PDB entry 8V32 | electron microscopy, 3.01 A resolution | chains Q and J of the 10 polymer chains in the assembly

Chain Q:
Molecule: TnsC
Source organism: Peltigera membranacea
UniProt: A0A235IFM2 (A0A235IFM2_9NOSO); residues 1-383 here = UniProt positions 1-383
Chain sequence (383 residues; numbered 1 to 383; the number before each row is that of its first residue):
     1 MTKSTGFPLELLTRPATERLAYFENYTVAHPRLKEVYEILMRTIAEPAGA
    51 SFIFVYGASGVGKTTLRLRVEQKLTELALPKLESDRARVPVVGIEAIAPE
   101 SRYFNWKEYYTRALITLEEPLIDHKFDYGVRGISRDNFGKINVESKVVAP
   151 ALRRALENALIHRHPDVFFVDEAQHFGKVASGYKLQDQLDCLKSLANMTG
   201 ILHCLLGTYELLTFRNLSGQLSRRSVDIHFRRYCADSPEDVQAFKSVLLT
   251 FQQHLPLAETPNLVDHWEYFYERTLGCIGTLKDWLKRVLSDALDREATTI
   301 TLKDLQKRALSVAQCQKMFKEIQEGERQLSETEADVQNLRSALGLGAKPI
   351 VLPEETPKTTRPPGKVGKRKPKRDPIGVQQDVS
Not modelled in the structure: 1-3, 130-146, 215-224, 333-383
Bound ions: Mg2+: T64 (together with ATP)
Ligand contacts: ATP (adenosine-5'-triphosphate): E24, Y26, T27, V28, H30, L33, A58, S59, G60, V61, G62, K63, T64, T65, D171, E172, T208, F251, I278, G279, T280, K282

Chain J:
Molecule: TnsD
Source organism: Peltigera membranacea
Chain sequence (462 residues; each row starts with the number of its first residue):
     1 MLASVLETYESWNLKKPLIPQRSRLYQPQPVGIGTPYIESLTGYITRIAE
    51 LHGVLPGVLMTREIAPLVNKIYFQNGANRGFREIFNRSQALNGMGEMAAD
   101 LVQVLQKLTLRDDLRFLTMLFWSNILTPRNLFRTRKAWCPICYQERHQNG
   151 LVVYEQLLWTINLITICPQHQKPLVELCPHCNHESPLLNWRSRPGYCSKC
   201 GEWLGANQCLKTFTDGEGSIKLQLEWQYWTANVVGELILASQCFESAPSK
   251 ENITKSLNIVIDKVAENNAAAFSRLIGVPKNSLWMWQSTKTLPELNTLLK
   301 ICYELEISLVEFLTPKNLITKSFTKISQKHLQLSRTPRVSPKSFDQYQVK
   351 DALLAILAGNEEPPPTMEEVGKRLGHHNRTISRHFPDLCSAISAKCRNYN
   401 KACRLKSIEKLCSEVREIVLSLNAQGVYPTEGRVCELMPNPGCFRYKQVR
   451 AAFNDARREFGL
Bound ions: Zn2+ site 1: C139, C142, C167, H170; Zn2+ site 2: C178, C181, C197, C200

How chain Q and chain J interact:
Residue-residue contacts (81):
  Y26(Q) - S11(J)
  T27(Q) - E10(J)
  T27(Q) - S11(J)
  T27(Q) - W12(J)  hydrogen bond (backbone-backbone)
  T27(Q) - L14(J)
  V28(Q) - E10(J)
  A29(Q) - Y9(J)
  A29(Q) - E10(J)  hydrogen bond (backbone-backbone)
  A29(Q) - W12(J)
  P31(Q) - Y9(J)
  L33(Q) - W12(J)
  K34(Q) - E10(J)  salt bridge
  R69(Q) - W12(J)  hydrogen bond (side chain-backbone)
  R69(Q) - L14(J)
  Q72(Q) - N13(J)
  Q72(Q) - L14(J)
  Q72(Q) - K15(J)
  Q72(Q) - P17(J)
  T75(Q) - K16(J)  hydrogen bond
  T75(Q) - P17(J)
  T75(Q) - I19(J)
  E76(Q) - P17(J)
  L79(Q) - L18(J)
  L82(Q) - P20(J)
  L82(Q) - R22(J)  hydrogen bond (backbone-side chain)
  D85(Q) - R22(J)  hydrogen bond (backbone-side chain)
  R86(Q) - Q21(J)  hydrogen bond (side chain-backbone)
  R86(Q) - R22(J)
  R86(Q) - Q27(J)  hydrogen bond (backbone-side chain)
  R86(Q) - L110(J)
  A87(Q) - R22(J)
  A87(Q) - S23(J)
  R88(Q) - R22(J)
  V89(Q) - R22(J)
  E118(Q) - R24(J)  hydrogen bond (backbone-side chain)
  E119(Q) - Y26(J)  hydrogen bond
  E119(Q) - H52(J)  salt bridge
  P120(Q) - R24(J)
  P120(Q) - L25(J)  hydrophobic
  P120(Q) - E63(J)
  L121(Q) - V54(J)  hydrophobic
  L121(Q) - V58(J)  hydrophobic
  L121(Q) - L59(J)  hydrophobic
  L121(Q) - R62(J)
  H124(Q) - V54(J)
  H124(Q) - V58(J)
  H124(Q) - R62(J)
  K125(Q) - H52(J)  hydrogen bond (side chain-backbone)
  K125(Q) - G53(J)
  K125(Q) - V54(J)
  F126(Q) - G53(J)  hydrogen bond (backbone-backbone)
  Y128(Q) - V54(J)
  Y128(Q) - L55(J)
  Y128(Q) - R193(J)
  R154(Q) - E50(J)  hydrogen bond (side chain-backbone)
  R154(Q) - G53(J)
  N158(Q) - E50(J)
  N158(Q) - L51(J)  hydrogen bond (side chain-backbone)
  A159(Q) - Y26(J)
  H162(Q) - Y26(J)
  H162(Q) - L51(J)
  R163(Q) - S23(J)  hydrogen bond (side chain-backbone)
  R163(Q) - R24(J)  hydrogen bond (side chain-backbone)
  R163(Q) - L25(J)
  R163(Q) - Y26(J)
  Q242(Q) - S4(J)
  Q242(Q) - V5(J)  hydrogen bond (side chain-backbone)
  Q242(Q) - L6(J)
  Q242(Q) - Y9(J)
  A243(Q) - Y9(J)
  K245(Q) - L6(J)
  S246(Q) - L6(J)
  S246(Q) - E7(J)  hydrogen bond (side chain-backbone)
  S246(Q) - T8(J)
  S246(Q) - Y9(J)  hydrogen bond
  V247(Q) - Y9(J)  hydrophobic
  L249(Q) - L6(J)
  L249(Q) - E7(J)
  T250(Q) - T8(J)  hydrogen bond
  T250(Q) - Y9(J)  hydrogen bond (side chain-backbone)
  V264(Q) - L6(J)  hydrophobic
Interface residues without a listed pair, chain Q (44 interface residues in all): H30, T65, E71, E83, A155

Overview:
The interface between chain Q and chain J involves 44 residues on one side and 36 on the other; the contacts
include 21 hydrogen bonds and 2 salt bridges. Among the polar pairs are K34(Q)-E10(J), E119(Q)-H52(J) and
R69(Q)-W12(J). Ligands of chain Q: ATP.
Here chain Q is TnsC and chain J is TnsD, both from Peltigera membranacea. Entry 8V32 (TnsD-TnsC-DNA complex)
was determined by electron microscopy together with 9BW1 from the same study.
